4URQ - chains U and X of the 6 polymer chains in the assembly; structure by X-ray diffraction, 2.50 A resolution.

== Chain U (and X) ==
Protein: Diguanylate cyclase
Organism: Thermotoga maritima
Notes: fragment: ggdef domain, residues 81-248; chain X of this document is another copy of the same molecule, construct and numbering; everything in this record applies to it too
UniProt: Q9X2A8 (Q9X2A8_THEMA); numbering as in UniProt (aligned over 91-248)
Sequence (167 residues; numbered 90 to 256; the number before each row is that of its first residue):
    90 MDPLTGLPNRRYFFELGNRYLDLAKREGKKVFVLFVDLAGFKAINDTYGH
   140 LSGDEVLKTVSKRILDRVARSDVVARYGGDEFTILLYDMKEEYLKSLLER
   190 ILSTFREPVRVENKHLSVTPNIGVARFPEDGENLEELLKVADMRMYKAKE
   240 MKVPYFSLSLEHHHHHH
Disordered / not traced: 90-92, 247-256
Sequence notes: expression tag (90, 249-256); engineered mutation A158 (Arg in Q9X2A8)
What the authors report for this chain:
  - mutagenesis - R158A: abolished binding to c-di-GMP
  - catalytic residues: D169 (proposed by the authors, not directly observed)
  - catalytic residues: D126 (by similarity / conservation)
  - mutagenesis - D177A (Tm change 12.3 degC), E196A (Tm change 4.2 degC), R233A (Tm change 8.6 degC): decreased stability

== Interface between chain U and chain X ==
Residue-residue contacts (24):
  R99(U) with L93(X)
  F124(U) with L140(X), hydrophobic
  K131(U) with N134(X), hydrogen bond (side chain-backbone)
  Y166(U) with H139(X); L140(X); D143(X), hydrogen bond
  G167(U) with H139(X)
  E170(U) with G138(X); H139(X), hydrogen bond (side chain-backbone); L140(X), hydrogen bond (side chain-backbone)
  L227(U) with L140(X)
  K228(U) with L140(X); E144(X); E201(X)
  D231(U) with Y137(X); L140(X); S141(X), hydrogen bond; E201(X)
  M232(U) with E201(X); N202(X)
  Y235(U) with T136(X); Y137(X); K203(X)
  K238(U) with T136(X)
Other interface residues (no listed pair), chain U (14 interface residues in all): G168, M234

== In short ==
14 residues of chain U and 13 residues of chain X are in contact; the contacts include 5 hydrogen bonds. Polar
pairs include K131(U)-N134(X), Y166(U)-D143(X) and E170(U)-H139(X). From the paper: catalytic residues D169(U)
and D126(U); D177A, E196A and R233A of chain U reduce stability.
Chain U and chain X are both Diguanylate cyclase (Thermotoga maritima); the structure, Crystal Structure of
GGDEF domain (I site mutant) from T.maritima, was determined by X-ray diffraction, deposited together with
4URG.
